5C5T - chain A; structure by X-ray diffraction, 1.60 A resolution.

# Chain A
Name: Prolyl 4-hydroxylase
From: Paramecium bursaria Chlorella virus 1
Reference sequence: Q84406 (Q84406_PBCV1); residues 22-228 here correspond to UniProt positions 36-242 (UniProt number = residue number + 14)
Amino-acid sequence (228 residues; row label = number of the first residue in the row):
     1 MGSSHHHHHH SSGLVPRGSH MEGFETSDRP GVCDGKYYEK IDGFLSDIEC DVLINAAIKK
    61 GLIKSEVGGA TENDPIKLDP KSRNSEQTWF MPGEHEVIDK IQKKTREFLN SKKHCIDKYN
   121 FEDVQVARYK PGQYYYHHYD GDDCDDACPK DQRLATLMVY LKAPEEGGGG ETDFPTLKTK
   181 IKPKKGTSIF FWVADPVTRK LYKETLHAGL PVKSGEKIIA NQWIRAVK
Disordered / not traced: 1-30, 64-79, 228
Differences from the reference sequence: initiating methionine (1); expression tag (2-21)
Disulfide bonds: Cys-33/Cys-115, Cys-144/Cys-148
Bound ions: Mn2+: Asp-34, His-114; Zn2+: His-138, Asp-140, His-207 (together with 2-oxoglutaric acid)
Small-molecule neighbours: 2-oxoglutaric acid (AKG): Gln-125, Tyr-129, Tyr-135, His-138, Asp-140, Met-158, Glu-171, Thr-172, His-207, Ala-208, Gly-209, Lys-217, Ile-219, Asn-221, Trp-223
Reported in the primary citation:
  - Zn2+ coordination: His-138, Asp-140, His-207
  - conformationally variable residues (order/disorder transition, side-chain flip): Lys-64 to Asp-79, Arg-83, Tyr-134, Tyr-135, Tyr-136
  - binding site for 2-oxoglutaric acid: Gln-125, Tyr-129, Tyr-135, Thr-172, Lys-217, Asn-221, Trp-223
  - contacts within the chain: Tyr-135/His-138, Arg-83/Tyr-135

# In short
Bound to chain A: 2-oxoglutaric acid. Asp-34 and His-114 form the Mn2+ site. His-138, Asp-140 and His-207
coordinate Zn2+. From the paper: a binding site for 2-oxoglutaric acid at Gln-125, Tyr-129 and Tyr-135 among
others; Zn2+ coordination by His-138, Asp-140 and His-207.
Chain A is Prolyl 4-hydroxylase (Paramecium bursaria Chlorella virus 1); the structure, The crystal structure
of viral collagen prolyl hydroxylase vCPH from Paramecium Bursaria Chlorella virus-1 - 2OG ..., was determined
by X-ray diffraction (same publication as 5C5U).
